PDB entry 7X4M | electron microscopy, 3.34 A resolution | chains B and C of the 6 polymer chains in the assembly

[Chain B]
Name: VP2
Source organism: Coxsackievirus B1
Reference sequence: A0A2S0RQC2 (A0A2S0RQC2_9ENTO); residues 1-263 here correspond to UniProt positions 70-332 (UniProt number = residue number + 69)
Amino-acid sequence (263 residues; row label = number of the first residue in the row):
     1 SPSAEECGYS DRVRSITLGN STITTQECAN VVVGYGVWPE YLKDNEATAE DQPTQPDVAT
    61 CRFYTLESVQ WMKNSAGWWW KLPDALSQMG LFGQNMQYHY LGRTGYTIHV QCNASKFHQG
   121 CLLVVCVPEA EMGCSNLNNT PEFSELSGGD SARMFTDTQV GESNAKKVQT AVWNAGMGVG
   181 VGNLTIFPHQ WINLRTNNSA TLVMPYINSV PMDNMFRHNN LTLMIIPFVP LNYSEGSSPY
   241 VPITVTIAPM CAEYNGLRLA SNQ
Disordered / not traced: 1-9, 262-263

[Chain C]
Name: VP3
Source organism: Coxsackievirus B1
Notes: EC 3.4.22.29, 3.6.1.15, 3.4.22.28, 2.7.7.48
Reference sequence: L7UV52 (L7UV52_9ENTO); residues 1-238 here correspond to UniProt positions 333-570 (UniProt number = residue number + 332)
Amino-acid sequence (238 residues; numbered 1 to 238; the number before each row is that of its first residue):
     1 GLPVMTTPGS TQFLTSDDFQ SPSAMPQFDV TPEMQIPGRV NNLMEIAEVD SVVPVNNTED
    61 NVSSLKAYQI PVQSNSDNGK QVFGFPLQPG ANNVLNRTLL GEILNYYTHW SGSIKLTFMF
   121 CGSAMATGKF LLAYSPPGAG VPKNRKDAML GTHVIWDVGL QSSCVLCVPW ISQTHYRYVV
   181 EDEYTAAGYV TCWYQTNIVV PADVQSSCDI LCFVSACNDF SVRMLKDTPF IRQDTFYQ

[How chain B and chain C interact]
Pairs across the interface (57):
  Tyr35(B) with Gly38(C)
  Val37(B) with Pro37(C), hydrophobic
  Glu46(B) with Met34(C); Gln35(C)
  Lys116(B) with Ser123(C), hydrogen bond (backbone-side chain); Ala124(C); Met125(C)
  Phe117(B) with Ala202(C); Asp203(C); Val204(C), hydrophobic
  His118(B) with Ser123(C)
  Gln119(B) with Gly122(C); Ser123(C); Gln205(C), hydrogen bond (side chain-backbone); Ser207(C)
  Cys121(B) with Met119(C), hydrophobic; Cys121(C), hydrophobic
  Trp173(B) with Ser63(C)
  Val181(B) with Leu65(C), hydrophobic; Tyr68(C)
  Gly182(B) with Ser51(C); Val52(C), hydrogen bond (backbone-backbone); Tyr68(C), hydrogen bond (backbone-side chain)
  Asn183(B) with Arg97(C), hydrogen bond (side chain-backbone); Thr98(C); Leu99(C)
  Thr185(B) with Val49(C); Asp50(C), hydrogen bond (side chain-backbone); Ser51(C)
  Ile186(B) with Ile46(C), hydrophobic; Leu99(C), hydrophobic
  Trp191(B) with Phe213(C), hydrophobic
  Asn193(B) with Phe120(C); Cys121(C); Ser162(C)
  Arg195(B) with Phe120(C); Gly122(C); Ser123(C), hydrogen bond (side chain-backbone); Ala124(C); Ala126(C), hydrogen bond (side chain-backbone); Gly159(C), hydrogen bond (side chain-backbone)
  Thr196(B) with Ser162(C)
  Tyr206(B) with Pro37(C)
  Asn208(B) with Met34(C); Ile36(C)
  Pro211(B) with Met34(C)
  Ile226(B) with Leu65(C), hydrophobic
  Pro227(B) with Leu65(C)
  Phe228(B) with Tyr68(C), hydrophobic; Gln69(C), hydrogen bond (backbone-side chain)
  Val229(B) with Cys121(C), hydrophobic; Asp209(C); Leu211(C), hydrophobic
  Pro230(B) with Gln69(C)
  Asn232(B) with Gln205(C)
  Tyr233(B) with Gln205(C)
  Ser234(B) with Asp203(C)
Interface residues without a listed pair, chain B (35 interface residues in all): Val172, Pro205, Ile207, Ser209, Val210, Glu235
Interface residues without a listed pair, chain C (39 interface residues in all): Ser64, Val158, Leu160, Cys208

[Overview]
The interface between chain B and chain C involves 35 residues on one side and 39 on the other; the contacts
include 10 hydrogen bonds. Polar contacts include Lys116(B)-Ser123(C), Gln119(B)-Gln205(C) and
Gly182(B)-Tyr68(C).
Here chain B is VP2 and chain C is VP3, both from Coxsackievirus B1. Entry 7X4M (Cryo-EM structure of
Coxsackievirus B1 mature virion in complex with nAb 8A10 (classified from CVB1 mature ...) was determined by
electron microscopy (same publication as 7X2G, 7X2I, 7X2O, 7X2T, 7X2W, 7X35 and 7 further entries).
